3RWA - chains A and B of the 4 polymer chains in the assembly; structure by X-ray diffraction, 1.67 A resolution.

# Chain A (and B)
Molecule: Fluorescent protein FP480
From: Entacmaea quadricolor
Notes: chain B of this document is another copy of the same molecule, construct and numbering; everything in this record applies to it too
UniProt: D0VX33 (D0VX33_ENTQU); the construct has insertions or renumbered stretches relative to UniProt, so the offset changes along the chain: 1-63 = UniProt 168-230; 71-133 = UniProt 1-63; 136-235 = UniProt 66-165
Amino-acid sequence (233 residues; row label = number of the first residue in the row; note: 2 numbers in that range are skipped by the numbering (no residue carries them; nothing is unmodelled there)):
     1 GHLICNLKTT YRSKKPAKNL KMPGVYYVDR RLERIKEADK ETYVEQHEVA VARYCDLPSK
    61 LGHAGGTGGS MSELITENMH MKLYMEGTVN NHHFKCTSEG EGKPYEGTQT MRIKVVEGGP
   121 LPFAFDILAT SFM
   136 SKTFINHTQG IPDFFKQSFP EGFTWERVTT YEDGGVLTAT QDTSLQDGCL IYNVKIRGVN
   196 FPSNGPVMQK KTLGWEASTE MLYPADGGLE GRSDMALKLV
Differences from the reference sequence: linker (64-70); chromophore (133)
Modified / non-standard residues: M111 (chromophore; parent Gln); M133 (chromophore; NRQ)
Covalently attached groups: covalent link M133-S136

# Interface between chain A and chain B
Residue-residue contacts (63; chain A residue first):
  H2(A) with V25(B)
  I4(A) with Y218(B); R227(B)
  N6(A) with N6(B); D229(B), hydrogen bond
  K8(A) with E167(B)
  V25(A) with H2(B); E211(B)
  Y27(A) with A212(B), hydrogen bond (side chain-backbone)
  D29(A) with R53(B), salt bridge; L57(B)
  R30(A) with L57(B)
  R31(A) with C55(B), hydrogen bond; L57(B), hydrogen bond (side chain-backbone); P58(B), hydrogen bond (side chain-backbone); S59(B)
  E33(A) with S59(B), hydrogen bond; K60(B), hydrogen bond (side chain-backbone); L61(B), hydrogen bond (side chain-backbone)
  R34(A) with L61(B)
  I35(A) with K60(B)
  H47(A) with K60(B)
  V49(A) with L57(B), hydrophobic; P58(B)
  V51(A) with L57(B), hydrophobic
  R53(A) with D29(B), salt bridge; R53(B); T214(B), hydrogen bond
  C55(A) with R31(B), hydrogen bond; A212(B), hydrophobic
  L57(A) with D29(B); R30(B); R31(B), hydrogen bond (backbone-side chain); V49(B), hydrophobic; V51(B), hydrophobic
  P58(A) with R31(B), hydrogen bond (backbone-side chain); V49(B)
  S59(A) with R31(B); E33(B), hydrogen bond
  K60(A) with E33(B), hydrogen bond (backbone-side chain); I35(B); H47(B)
  L61(A) with E33(B); R34(B)
  E167(A) with K8(B), salt bridge; R227(B), salt bridge
  E211(A) with V25(B)
  A212(A) with Y27(B), hydrogen bond (backbone-side chain); C55(B), hydrophobic
  T214(A) with R53(B), hydrogen bond; T214(B)
  M216(A) with D229(B); A231(B), hydrophobic
  Y218(A) with I4(B)
  R227(A) with I4(B); E167(B), salt bridge; D229(B)
  S228(A) with D229(B)
  D229(A) with N6(B), hydrogen bond; M216(B); R227(B); D229(B)
  A231(A) with M216(B), hydrophobic
Other interface residues (no listed pair), chain A (34 interface residues in all): S213, M230
Other interface residues (no listed pair), chain B (34 interface residues in all): S213, S228, M230

# Summary
Chain A and chain B each contribute 34 residues to their interface, with 17 hydrogen bonds and 5 salt bridges.
Among the polar pairs are D29(A)-R53(B), E167(A)-K8(B) and E167(A)-R227(B).
Both chains are Fluorescent protein FP480 (Entacmaea quadricolor). Entry 3RWA (Crystal structure of
circular-permutated mKate) was determined by X-ray diffraction, deposited together with 3RWT.
